Entry 3VBD (X-ray diffraction, 1.05 A resolution); this record covers chain A.

== Chain A ==
Protein: Carbonic anhydrase 2
Source organism: Homo sapiens
Notes: EC 4.2.1.1
Reference sequence: P00918 (CAH2_HUMAN); the author numbering skips numbers that UniProt does not, so the offset changes along the chain: 1002-1125 = UniProt 2-125; 1127-1261 = UniProt 126-260
Sequence (259 residues; row label = number of the first residue in the row; note: 1 number in that range is skipped by the numbering (no residue carries it; nothing is unmodelled there)):
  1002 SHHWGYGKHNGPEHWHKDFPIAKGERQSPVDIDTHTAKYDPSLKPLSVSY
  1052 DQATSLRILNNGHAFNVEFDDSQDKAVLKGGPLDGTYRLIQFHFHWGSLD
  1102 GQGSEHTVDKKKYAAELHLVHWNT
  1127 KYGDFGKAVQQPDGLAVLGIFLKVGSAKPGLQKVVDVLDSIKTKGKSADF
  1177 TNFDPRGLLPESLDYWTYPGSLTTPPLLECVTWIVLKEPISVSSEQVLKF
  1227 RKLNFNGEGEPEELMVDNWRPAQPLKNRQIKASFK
Not modelled in the structure: 1002
UniProt features mapped onto this chain:
  - active site: His1064 (Proton donor/acceptor)
  - binding site (Zn(2+)): His1094, His1096, His1119
  - binding site (substrate): Thr1199, Thr1200
  - site: Tyr1007 (Fine-tunes the proton-transfer properties of H-64), Asn1062 (Fine-tunes the proton-transfer properties of H-64), Asn1067 (Fine-tunes the proton-transfer properties of H-64), Gln1092 (Involved in the binding of some activators, including histamine and L-histidine)
  - modified residue: Ser1002 (N-acetylserine), Ser1166 (Phosphoserine), Ser1173 (Phosphoserine)
Bound ions: Zn2+: His1094, His1096, His1119 (together with 0FZ); mercuribenzoic acid Hg near Cys1206 (its only coordinating residue here)
Residues lining bound ligands:
  - 0FZ (4-(6-methoxy-3,4-dihydroisoquinolin-1-yl)benzenesulfonamide): Ile1091, Gln1092, His1094, His1096, Glu1106, His1119, Val1121, Phe1131, Val1135, Val1143, Ser1197, Leu1198, Thr1199, Thr1200, Pro1202, Leu1204, Trp1209
  - mercuribenzoic acid (MBO), molecule 1: His1004, Trp1005, Asn1062, Gly1063, His1064, Lys1170
  - mercuribenzoic acid (MBO), molecule 2: Val1135, Gln1136, Gln1137, Pro1138, Leu1204, Glu1205, Cys1206

== Overview ==
Bound to chain A: compound 0FZ and mercuribenzoic acid. His1094, His1096 and His1119 coordinate Zn2+. UniProt
lists active-site residue His1064, 3 Zn2+-binding residues and substrate-binding residues Thr1199 and Thr1200.
Chain A is Carbonic anhydrase 2 (Homo sapiens); the structure, Complex of human carbonic anhydrase II with
4-(6-methoxy-3,4-dihydroisoquinolin-1-yl)benzenesulfonamide, was determined by X-ray diffraction (same
publication as 3V7X).
